Entry 4QW4 (X-ray diffraction, 2.80 A resolution); this record covers chains E and F of the 28 polymer chains in the assembly.

== Chain E ==
Molecule: Proteasome subunit alpha type-6
Source organism: Saccharomyces cerevisiae
Notes: EC 3.4.25.1
UniProtKB: P40302 (PSA6_YEAST); residues 0-233 here correspond to UniProt positions 1-234 (UniProt number = residue number + 1)
Chain sequence (234 residues; row label = number of the first residue in the row; numbering starts at 0):
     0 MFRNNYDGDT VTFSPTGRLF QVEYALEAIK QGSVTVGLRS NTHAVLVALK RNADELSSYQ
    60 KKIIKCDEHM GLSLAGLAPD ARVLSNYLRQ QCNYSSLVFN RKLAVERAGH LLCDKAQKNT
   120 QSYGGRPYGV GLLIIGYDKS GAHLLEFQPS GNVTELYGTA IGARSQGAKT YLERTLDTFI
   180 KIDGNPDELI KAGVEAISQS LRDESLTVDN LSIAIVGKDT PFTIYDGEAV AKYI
Unresolved in the structure: 0-2
Curated features (UniProtKB/Swiss-Prot):
  - modified residue: Ser13 (Phosphoserine)
  - cross-link: Lys190 (Glycyl lysine isopeptide (Lys-Gly) (interchain with G-Cter in ubiquitin))

== Chain F ==
Molecule: Probable proteasome subunit alpha type-7
Source organism: Saccharomyces cerevisiae
Notes: EC 3.4.25.1
UniProtKB: P21242 (PSA7_YEAST); residues -3 to 284 here correspond to UniProt positions 1-288 (UniProt number = residue number + 4)
Chain sequence (288 residues; numbered -3 to 284; the number before each row is that of its first residue; numbers below 1 keep their minus sign (Met-3 is residue -3)):
    -3 MTSIGTGYDL SNSVFSPDGR NFQVEYAVKA VENGTTSIGI KCNDGVVFAV EKLITSKLLV
    57 PQKNVKIQVV DRHIGCVYSG LIPDGRHLVN RGREEAASFK KLYKTPIPIP AFADRLGQYV
   117 QAHTLYNSVR PFGVSTIFGG VDKNGAHLYM LEPSGSYWGY KGAATGKGRQ SAKAELEKLV
   177 DHHPEGLSAR EAVKQAAKII YLAHEDNKEK DFELEISWCS LSETNGLHKF VKGDLLQEAI
   237 DFAQKEINGD DDEDEDDSDN VMSSDDENAP VATNANATTD QEGDIHLE
Unresolved in the structure: -3 to 1, 245-284
Curated features (UniProtKB/Swiss-Prot):
  - modified residue: Thr-2 (N-acetylthreonine)

== Interface between chain E and chain F ==
Contacting residue pairs (64; chain E residue first):
  Asn4(E) - Leu6(F)
  Tyr5(E) - Asp5(F)  hydrogen bond
  Tyr5(E) - Leu6(F)  hydrophobic
  Thr9(E) - Arg126(F)
  Val10(E) - Gln19(F)
  Val10(E) - Asn123(F)
  Val10(E) - Ser124(F)
  Val10(E) - Val125(F)
  Val10(E) - Arg126(F)
  Thr11(E) - Leu6(F)
  Thr11(E) - Gln19(F)
  Phe12(E) - Gln19(F)  hydrogen bond (backbone-side chain)
  Phe12(E) - Tyr22(F)
  Phe12(E) - Ala23(F)  hydrophobic
  Phe12(E) - Arg126(F)
  Phe12(E) - Pro127(F)
  Ser13(E) - Tyr22(F)
  Pro14(E) - Tyr22(F)  hydrophobic
  Pro14(E) - Lys25(F)
  Thr15(E) - Lys25(F)
  Gly16(E) - Tyr22(F)
  Gly16(E) - Ala26(F)
  Leu18(E) - Leu77(F)  hydrophobic
  Leu18(E) - Arg126(F)
  Arg38(E) - Val56(F)
  His109(E) - Arg82(F)
  Cys112(E) - Arg82(F)
  Asp113(E) - Arg82(F)  salt bridge
  Asp113(E) - Asn86(F)
  Gln116(E) - Pro79(F)
  Gln116(E) - Asp80(F)
  Gln116(E) - His83(F)  hydrogen bond
  Gln116(E) - Arg126(F)
  Thr119(E) - Arg126(F)  hydrogen bond (backbone-side chain)
  Gln120(E) - His119(F)
  Gln120(E) - Val125(F)
  Gln120(E) - Arg126(F)  hydrogen bond (backbone-backbone)
  Gln120(E) - Phe128(F)
  Ser121(E) - Ser124(F)
  Tyr122(E) - Ser124(F)  hydrogen bond (backbone-backbone)
  Ser149(E) - Pro79(F)
  Gly150(E) - Pro79(F)
  Asn151(E) - Ile78(F)
  Asn151(E) - Pro79(F)
  Thr153(E) - Leu55(F)
  Thr153(E) - Asn60(F)
  Glu154(E) - Leu55(F)
  Glu154(E) - Val56(F)
  Glu154(E) - Lys59(F)
  Glu154(E) - Asn60(F)  hydrogen bond (backbone-side chain)
  Leu155(E) - Leu54(F)
  Leu155(E) - Leu55(F)  hydrophobic
  Leu155(E) - Val56(F)
  Tyr156(E) - Lys53(F)
  Tyr156(E) - Leu54(F)  hydrogen bond (backbone-backbone)
  Tyr156(E) - Leu55(F)
  Tyr156(E) - Val56(F)
  Tyr156(E) - Pro57(F)
  Gly157(E) - Leu54(F)
  Lys168(E) - Leu54(F)
  Leu171(E) - Leu54(F)
  Glu172(E) - Ser52(F)  hydrogen bond
  Glu172(E) - Lys53(F)
  Leu175(E) - Lys53(F)
Also at the interface, not in a pair above, chain E (37 interface residues in all): Glu105, Ser139, His142, Val152, Phe178
Also at the interface, not in a pair above, chain F (30 interface residues in all): Gly129

== Summary ==
The interface between chain E and chain F involves 37 residues on one side and 30 on the other, with 9
hydrogen bonds and 1 salt bridge. Polar pairs include Asp113(E)-Arg82(F), Tyr5(E)-Asp5(F) and
Phe12(E)-Gln19(F).
Chain E is Proteasome subunit alpha type-6 and chain F is Probable proteasome subunit alpha type-7, both from
Saccharomyces cerevisiae; the structure, yCP in complex with carfilzomib, was determined by X-ray diffraction
together with 4QUX, 4QUY, 4QV0, 4QV1, 4QV3, 4QV4 and 42 further entries from the same study.
